7ZCH - chains B and A; structure by electron microscopy, 3.60 A resolution.

[Chain B]
Protein: Charged multivesicular body protein 2a
From: Homo sapiens
UniProtKB: O43633 (CHM2A_HUMAN); residues 8-154 here = UniProt positions 8-154
Chain sequence (147 residues; numbered 8 to 154; the number before each row is that of its first residue):
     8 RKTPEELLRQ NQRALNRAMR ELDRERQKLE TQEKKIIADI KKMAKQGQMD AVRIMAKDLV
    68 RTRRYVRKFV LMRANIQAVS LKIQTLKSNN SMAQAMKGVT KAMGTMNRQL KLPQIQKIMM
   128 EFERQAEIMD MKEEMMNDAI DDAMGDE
From the paper describing this entry:
  - mutagenesis - R16A/R20A/R24A/R31A, R16E/R20E/R24E/R31E: abolished binding to Charged multivesicular body protein 3 (chain A)

[Chain A]
Protein: Charged multivesicular body protein 3
From: Homo sapiens
UniProtKB: Q9Y3E7 (CHMP3_HUMAN); residues 11-169 here = UniProt positions 11-169
Chain sequence (159 residues; numbered 11 to 169; the number before each row is that of its first residue):
    11 PPKELVNEWS LKIRKEMRVV DRQIRDIQRE EEKVKRSVKD AAKKGQKDVC IVLAKEMIRS
    71 RKAVSKLYAS KAHMNSVLMG MKNQLAVLRV AGSLQKSTEV MKAMQSLVKI PEIQATMREL
   131 SKEMMKAGII EEMLEDTFES MDDQEEMEEE AEMEIDRIL
Swiss-Prot annotation at these positions:
  - region (Important for autoinhibitory function): Val59 to Ala64, Ile168, Leu169
  - site: Val48 (Important for autoinhibitory function)
From the paper describing this entry:
  - mutagenesis - K112A/K119A/K132A/K136A: unchanged binding to Charged multivesicular body protein 2a (chain B)
  - mutagenesis - R24A/K25A/R28A/R32A, R24E/K25E/R28E/R32E: abolished binding to Charged multivesicular body protein 2a (chain B)

[How chain B and chain A interact]
Contacting residue pairs (59):
  Leu14(B) - Lys106(A)
  Leu14(B) - Val110(A)
  Leu15(B) - Val110(A)
  Leu15(B) - Met114(A)  hydrophobic
  Gln17(B) - Lys106(A)
  Asn18(B) - Lys106(A)
  Asn18(B) - Ser107(A)
  Asn18(B) - Val110(A)
  Leu22(B) - Ser103(A)
  Arg24(B) - Arg99(A)
  Ala25(B) - Arg99(A)
  Glu28(B) - Arg99(A)  salt bridge
  Leu29(B) - Ala96(A)  hydrophobic
  Glu32(B) - Lys92(A)
  Gln39(B) - Asn85(A)  hydrogen bond
  Met50(B) - Tyr78(A)  hydrophobic
  Gln55(B) - Arg71(A)
  Asp57(B) - Ser75(A)  hydrogen bond
  Ile61(B) - Ala79(A)  hydrophobic
  Ile61(B) - Ala82(A)  hydrophobic
  Asp65(B) - Ala82(A)
  Asp65(B) - Asn85(A)  hydrogen bond
  Asp65(B) - Met89(A)
  Arg68(B) - Ser86(A)
  Arg68(B) - Met89(A)
  Thr69(B) - Met89(A)
  Tyr72(B) - Ser86(A)
  Tyr72(B) - Met89(A)  hydrophobic
  Tyr72(B) - Gly90(A)
  Tyr72(B) - Asn93(A)
  Lys75(B) - Asn93(A)
  Phe76(B) - Ala96(A)  hydrophobic
  Met79(B) - Asn93(A)
  Met79(B) - Ala96(A)  hydrophobic
  Met79(B) - Val97(A)  hydrophobic
  Met79(B) - Val100(A)  hydrophobic
  Ile83(B) - Ser103(A)
  Val86(B) - Ser107(A)
  Ile90(B) - Met111(A)  hydrophobic
  Leu93(B) - Met114(A)  hydrophobic
  Leu93(B) - Gln115(A)
  Asn97(B) - Leu117(A)
  Asn97(B) - Val118(A)
  Met103(B) - Thr126(A)
  Met103(B) - Met127(A)  hydrophobic
  Met103(B) - Leu130(A)  hydrophobic
  Thr107(B) - Leu130(A)
  Gly111(B) - Glu133(A)
  Asn114(B) - Glu133(A)  hydrogen bond
  Asn114(B) - Lys136(A)
  Leu119(B) - Ile139(A)  hydrophobic
  Leu119(B) - Ile140(A)  hydrophobic
  Ile122(B) - Ile140(A)  hydrophobic
  Met126(B) - Met143(A)  hydrophobic
  Met126(B) - Leu144(A)  hydrophobic
  Met126(B) - Thr147(A)
  Phe129(B) - Met151(A)  hydrophobic
  Glu130(B) - Thr147(A)
  Glu130(B) - Met151(A)
Also at the interface, not in a pair above, chain B (47 interface residues in all): Pro11, Ala21, Leu36, Lys49, Ala58, Met62, Lys89, Lys104, Met110, Lys118, Gln123
Also at the interface, not in a pair above, chain A (40 interface residues in all): Leu104, Ala113, Glu129, Phe148, Ser150
From the paper, about this interface:
  - hot spots on chain A (mutagenesis) - A82E, M89E, A96E: abolished binding to Charged multivesicular body protein 2a (chain B)

[Summary]
The interface between chain B and chain A involves 47 residues on one side and 40 on the other, with 4
hydrogen bonds and 1 salt bridge. Polar contacts include Glu28(B)-Arg99(A), Gln39(B)-Asn85(A) and
Asp57(B)-Ser75(A). From the paper: R24A/K25A/R28A/R32A, R24E/K25E/R28E/R32E and A82E of chain A, among others,
abolish binding to Charged multivesicular body protein 2a (chain B); R16A/R20A/R24A/R31A and
R16E/R20E/R24E/R31E of chain B abolish binding to Charged multivesicular body protein 3 (chain A); 8
substitutions were tested in all.
Here chain B is Charged multivesicular body protein 2a and chain A is Charged multivesicular body protein 3,
both from Homo sapiens. Entry 7ZCH (CHMP2A-CHMP3 heterodimer (410 Angstrom diameter)) was determined by
electron microscopy (same publication as 7ZCG).
